Entry 7JG6 (electron microscopy, 3.70 A resolution); this record covers chains 4 and 5 of the 20 polymer chains in the assembly.

# Chain 4 (and 5)
Name: ATP synthase subunit c
Organism: Mycolicibacterium smegmatis
Notes: chain 5 of this document is another copy of the same molecule, construct and numbering; everything in this record applies to it too
UniProtKB: Q5TIX5 (Q5TIX5_MYCSM); residues 1-86 here = UniProt positions 1-86
Chain sequence (86 residues; row label = number of the first residue in the row):
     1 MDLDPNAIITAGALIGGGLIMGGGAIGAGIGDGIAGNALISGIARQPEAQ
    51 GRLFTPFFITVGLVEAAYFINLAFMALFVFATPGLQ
Not modelled in the structure: 1-4, 86 (chain 5: 1-2, 86)

# Interface between chain 4 and chain 5
Contacting residue pairs (11; chain 4 residue first):
  L14(4) with G16(5)
  G18(4) with G16(5); I20(5)
  G22(4) with L19(5); G23(5)
  I26(4) with G23(5); G27(5)
  G29(4) with G27(5); G31(5)
  G33(4) with G31(5)
  V79(4) with P83(5)
Interface residues without a listed pair, chain 4 (11 interface residues in all): A11, I15, A25, I30
Interface residues without a listed pair, chain 5 (9 interface residues in all): G12, A35

# In short
The interface between chain 4 and chain 5 involves 11 residues on one side and 9 on the other.
Both chains are ATP synthase subunit c (Mycolicibacterium smegmatis). Entry 7JG6 (Cryo-EM structure of
bedaquiline-free Mycobacterium smegmatis ATP synthase rotational state 2 (backbone model)) was determined by
electron microscopy, deposited together with 7JG5, 7JG7, 7JG8, 7JG9, 7JGA, 7JGB and 7JGC.
